PDB entry 9LVD | X-ray diffraction, 2.85 A resolution | chains A and B of the 4 polymer chains in the assembly

Chain A:
Protein: Insulin A chain
Source organism: Homo sapiens
UniProtKB: P01308 (INS_HUMAN); residues 1-21 here correspond to UniProt positions 90-110 (UniProt number = residue number + 89)
Sequence (21 residues; numbered 1 to 21; the number before each row is that of its first residue):
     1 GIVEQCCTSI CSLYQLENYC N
Disulfide bonds: C6-C11
Ligand contacts: phenol (IPH): C6, S9, I10, C11, L16

Chain B:
Protein: Insulin B chain
Source organism: Homo sapiens
UniProtKB: P01308 (INS_HUMAN); residues 1-29 here correspond to UniProt positions 25-53 (UniProt number = residue number + 24)
Sequence (29 residues; numbered 1 to 29; the number before each row is that of its first residue):
     1 FVNQHLCGSH LVEALYLVCG ERGFFYTPK
Covalently attached groups: myristic acid (MYR) linked to K29
Metal / ion sites: Zn2+ near H10 (its only coordinating residue here)
Ligand contacts: phenol (IPH): V2, H5, C7, H10, L11, A14

Interface between chain A and chain B:
Pairs across the interface - 26 pairs, chain A then chain B:
  I2(A) with L11(B), hydrophobic; L15(B), hydrophobic; Y26(B), hydrophobic
  V3(A) with Q4(B); P28(B)
  C6(A) with L11(B), hydrophobic
  C7(A) with C7(B), disulfide; L11(B), hydrophobic
  L13(A) with V18(B), hydrophobic
  L16(A) with L11(B), hydrophobic; A14(B), hydrophobic; L15(B); V18(B), hydrophobic
  E17(A) with V18(B); R22(B), salt bridge
  Y19(A) with L15(B), hydrophobic; F24(B); F25(B), hydrogen bond (backbone-backbone)
  C20(A) with V18(B), hydrophobic; C19(B), disulfide; R22(B), hydrogen bond (backbone-side chain); G23(B)
  N21(A) with R22(B), hydrogen bond (backbone-side chain); G23(B), hydrogen bond (backbone-backbone); F24(B); F25(B), hydrogen bond (side chain-backbone)
Interface residues without a listed pair, chain A (11 interface residues in all): E4
Interface residues without a listed pair, chain B (16 interface residues in all): G8, T27, K29
Disulfides between the chains: C7(A)-C7(B), C20(A)-C19(B)

Summary:
11 residues of chain A face 16 of chain B across their interface, with 2 disulfide bonds, 5 hydrogen bonds and
1 salt bridge. Polar pairs include E17(A)-R22(B), C20(A)-R22(B) and N21(A)-R22(B). Phenol is bound between
chain A and chain B.
Chain A is Insulin A chain and chain B is Insulin B chain, both from Homo sapiens; the structure, Temperature
induces a shift from the dihexamer to the hexamer form of insulin (200K), was determined by X-ray diffraction,
deposited together with 9LVC and 9LVE.
